6WXF - chains F and f of the 39 polymer chains in the assembly; structure by electron microscopy, 4.30 A resolution (low resolution: residue-level contacts below are approximate; hydrogen-bond / salt-bridge calls are withheld).

[Chain F]
Molecule: Intermediate capsid protein VP6
Organism: Rotavirus A (strain RVA/Monkey/United States/RRV/1975/G3P5B[3])
UniProtKB: B2BN53 (VP6_ROTRH); numbering as in UniProt (aligned over 1-397)
Sequence (397 residues; each row starts with the number of its first residue):
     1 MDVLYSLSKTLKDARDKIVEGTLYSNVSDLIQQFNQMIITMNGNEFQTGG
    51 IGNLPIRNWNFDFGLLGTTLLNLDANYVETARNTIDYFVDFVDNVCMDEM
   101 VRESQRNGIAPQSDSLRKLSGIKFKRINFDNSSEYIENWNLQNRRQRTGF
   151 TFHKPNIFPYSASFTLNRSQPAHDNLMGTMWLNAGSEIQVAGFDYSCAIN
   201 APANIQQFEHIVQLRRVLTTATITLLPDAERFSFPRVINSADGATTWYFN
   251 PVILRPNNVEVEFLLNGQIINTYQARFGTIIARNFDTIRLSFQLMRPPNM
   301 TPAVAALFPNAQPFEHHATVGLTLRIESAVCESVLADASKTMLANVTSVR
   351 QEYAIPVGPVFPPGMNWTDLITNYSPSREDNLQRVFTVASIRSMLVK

[Chain f]
Molecule: Outer capsid glycoprotein VP7
Organism: Rotavirus A (strain RVA/Monkey/United States/RRV/1975/G3P5B[3])
UniProtKB: P12476 (VP7_ROTRH); residue numbers follow UniProt; this construct covers 1-326
Sequence (326 residues; each row starts with the number of its first residue):
     1 MYGIEYTTVLTFLISLILLNYILKSLTRMMDFIIYRFLFIVVILSPLLKA
    51 QNYGINLPITGSMDTAYANSTQEETFLTSTLCLYYPTEAATEINDNSWKD
   101 TLSQLFLTKGWPTGSVYFKEYTDIASFSVDPQLYCDYNVVLMKYDATLQL
   151 DMSELADLILNEWLCNPMDITLYYYQQTDEANKWISMGSSCTIKVCPLNT
   201 QTLGIGCLTTDTATFEEVATAEKLVITDVVDGVNHKLDVTTATCTIRNCK
   251 KLGPRENVAVIQVGGSDVLDITADPTTAPQTERMMRINWKKWWQVFYTVV
   301 DYVNQIIQAMSKRSRSLNSAAFYYRI
Not modelled in the structure: 1-50, 316-326
Disulfide bonds: Cys-82/Cys-135, Cys-165/Cys-249, Cys-191/Cys-244, Cys-196/Cys-207
Glycans and other covalent adducts: N-acetylglucosamine (NAG) linked to Asn-69
Metal / ion sites: Ca2+ site 1: Asp-95 (shared with 2 residues of chain e); Ca2+ site 2: Asp-151, Glu-154, Glu-222, Leu-224; Ca2+ site 3: Gln-177, Asp-228, Asp-231 (shared with 1 residue of chain d); Ca2+ site 4: Gly-206, Thr-214 (shared with 1 residue of chain d); Ca2+ site 5: Asp-301 (shared with 3 residues of chain e)

[Interface between chain F and chain f]
Residue-residue contacts - 32 pairs, chain F then chain f:
  Tyr-160(F) / Asp-64(f)
  Ala-162(F) / Ser-62(f)
  Ala-162(F) / Met-63(f)
  Ser-163(F) / Gly-61(f)
  Ser-163(F) / Ser-62(f)
  Phe-164(F) / Thr-60(f)
  Phe-164(F) / Gly-61(f)
  Phe-164(F) / Ser-62(f)
  Thr-165(F) / Ile-59(f)
  Thr-165(F) / Thr-60(f)
  Leu-166(F) / Pro-58(f)
  Leu-166(F) / Ile-59(f)
  Asn-167(F) / Asn-56(f)
  Asn-167(F) / Pro-58(f)
  Arg-168(F) / Asn-56(f)
  Ser-169(F) / Ile-59(f)
  Pro-171(F) / Ser-314(f)
  Ala-172(F) / Glu-256(f)
  Asp-174(F) / Pro-254(f)
  Asp-174(F) / Glu-256(f)
  Met-180(F) / Met-63(f)
  Phe-232(F) / Met-63(f)
  Val-237(F) / Tyr-67(f)
  Asn-239(F) / Thr-65(f)
  Asn-239(F) / Tyr-67(f)
  Ala-241(F) / Thr-60(f)
  Gly-243(F) / Ala-68(f)
  Pro-309(F) / Thr-277(f)
  Asn-310(F) / Glu-180(f)
  Ala-311(F) / Thr-272(f)
  Gln-312(F) / Gly-253(f)
  Gln-312(F) / Pro-254(f)
Interface residues without a listed pair, chain F (25 interface residues in all): Arg-236, Ile-238, Thr-246
Interface residues without a listed pair, chain f (23 interface residues in all): Leu-57, Ala-66, Ser-311, Lys-312, Arg-313

[Summary]
25 residues of chain F face 23 of chain f across their interface. Covalently linked N-acetylglucosamine: at
Asn-69(f). Gly-206(f) and Thr-214(f) coordinate Ca2+ site 4. Gln-177(f), Asp-228(f) and Asp-231(f) coordinate
Ca2+ site 3.
Chain F is Intermediate capsid protein VP6 and chain f is Outer capsid glycoprotein VP7, both from Rotavirus A
(strain RVA/Monkey/United States/RRV/1975/G3P5B[3]); the structure, Cryo-EM reconstruction of VP5*/VP8*
assembly from rhesus rotavirus particles - Intermediate conformation, was determined by electron microscopy,
deposited together with 6WXE and 6WXG.
